PDB entry 8JZI | X-ray diffraction, 1.76 A resolution | chains B and C of the 4 polymer chains in the assembly

[Chain B (and C)]
Name: S-adenosylmethionine synthase
Source organism: Corynebacterium glutamicum ATCC 13032
Notes: EC 2.5.1.6; chain C of this document is another copy of the same molecule, construct and numbering; everything in this record applies to it too
UniProt: Q9K5E4 (METK_CORGL); numbering as in UniProt (aligned over 1-407)
Chain sequence (407 residues; numbered 1 to 407; the number before each row is that of its first residue):
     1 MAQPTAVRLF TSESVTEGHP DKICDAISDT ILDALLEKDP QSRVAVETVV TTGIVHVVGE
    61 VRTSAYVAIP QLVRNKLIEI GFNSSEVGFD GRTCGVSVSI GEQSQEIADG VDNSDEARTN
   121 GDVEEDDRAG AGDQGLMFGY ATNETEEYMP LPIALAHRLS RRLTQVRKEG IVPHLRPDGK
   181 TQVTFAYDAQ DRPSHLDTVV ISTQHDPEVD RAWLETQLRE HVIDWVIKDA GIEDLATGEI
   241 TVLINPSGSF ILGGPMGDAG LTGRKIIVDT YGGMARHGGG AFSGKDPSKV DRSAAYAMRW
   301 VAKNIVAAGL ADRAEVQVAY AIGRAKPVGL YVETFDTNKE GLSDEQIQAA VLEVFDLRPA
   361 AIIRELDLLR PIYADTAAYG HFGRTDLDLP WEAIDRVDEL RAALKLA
Disordered / not traced: 1-2, 107-131 (chain C: 1-2, 103-125)
Sequence notes: engineered mutation Ala-68 (Glu in Q9K5E4)
Bound ions: Na+ site 1: Asp-191 (shared with 1 residue of chain A); Na+ site 2: Glu-333 (shared with 1 residue of chain A)

[How chain B and chain C interact]
Contacting residue pairs (22; chain B residue first):
  Tyr-66(B) / Tyr-66(C)  hydrophobic
  Tyr-66(B) / Glu-102(C)
  Ala-68(B) / Glu-102(C)
  Pro-70(B) / Ile-100(C)
  Pro-70(B) / Glu-102(C)
  Val-96(B) / Ser-99(C)
  Ser-97(B) / Val-98(C)
  Ser-97(B) / Ser-99(C)  hydrogen bond
  Val-98(B) / Ser-97(C)
  Val-98(B) / Val-98(C)  hydrogen bond (backbone-backbone)
  Ser-99(B) / Val-96(C)  hydrogen bond (side chain-backbone)
  Ser-99(B) / Ser-97(C)  hydrogen bond
  Ile-100(B) / Pro-70(C)
  Glu-102(B) / Tyr-66(C)  hydrogen bond
  Glu-102(B) / Ala-68(C)
  Glu-102(B) / Pro-70(C)
  Gln-103(B) / Ala-68(C)
  Gln-103(B) / Gln-71(C)
  Gln-105(B) / Gln-71(C)  hydrogen bond
  Gln-105(B) / Arg-74(C)
  Gln-105(B) / Arg-92(C)
  Glu-106(B) / Arg-92(C)
Also at the interface, not in a pair above, chain B (13 interface residues in all): His-56
Also at the interface, not in a pair above, chain C (15 interface residues in all): His-56, Ile-69, Gly-91

[Summary]
13 residues of chain B face 15 of chain C across their interface, with 6 hydrogen bonds. Among the polar pairs
are Ser-97(B)/Ser-99(C), Ser-99(B)/Val-96(C) and Glu-102(B)/Tyr-66(C).
Both chains are S-adenosylmethionine synthase (Corynebacterium glutamicum ATCC 13032). Entry 8JZI (Mutant
S-adenosylmethionine synthase from C. glutamicum) was determined by X-ray diffraction (same publication as
8JZG and 8JZH).
